PDB entry 6W7W | electron microscopy, 3.90 A resolution | chains 2 and S of the 10 polymer chains in the assembly

# Chain 2
Molecule: 16S rRNA
Organism: Escherichia coli (strain K12)
Sequence (1542 nucleotides; row label = number of the first residue in the row):
     1 AAAUUGAAGA GUUUGAUCAU GGCUCAGAUU GAACGCUGGC GGCAGGCCUA ACACAUGCAA
    61 GUCGAACGGU AACAGGAAGA AGCUUGCUUC UUUGCUGACG AGUGGCGGAC GGGUGAGUAA
   121 UGUCUGGGAA ACUGCCUGAU GGAGGGGGAU AACUACUGGA AACGGUAGCU AAUACCGCAU
   181 AACGUCGCAA GACCAAAGAG GGGGACCUUC GGGCCUCUUG CCAUCGGAUG UGCCCAGAUG
   241 GGAUUAGCUA GUAGGUGGGG UAACGGCUCA CCUAGGCGAC GAUCCCUAGC UGGUCUGAGA
   301 GGAUGACCAG CCACACUGGA ACUGAGACAC GGUCCAGACU CCUACGGGAG GCAGCAGUGG
   361 GGAAUAUUGC ACAAUGGGCG CAAGCCUGAU GCAGCCAUGC CGCGUGUAUG AAGAAGGCCU
   421 UCGGGUUGUA AAGUACUUUC AGCGGGGAGG AAGGGAGUAA AGUUAAUACC UUUGCUCAUU
   481 GACGUUACCC GCAGAAGAAG CACCGGCUAA CUCCGUGCCA GCAGCCGCGG UAAUACGGAG
   541 GGUGCAAGCG UUAAUCGGAA UUACUGGGCG UAAAGCGCAC GCAGGCGGUU UGUUAAGUCA
   601 GAUGUGAAAU CCCCGGGCUC AACCUGGGAA CUGCAUCUGA UACUGGCAAG CUUGAGUCUC
   661 GUAGAGGGGG GUAGAAUUCC AGGUGUAGCG GUGAAAUGCG UAGAGAUCUG GAGGAAUACC
   721 GGUGGCGAAG GCGGCCCCCU GGACGAAGAC UGACGCUCAG GUGCGAAAGC GUGGGGAGCA
   781 AACAGGAUUA GAUACCCUGG UAGUCCACGC CGUAAACGAU GUCGACUUGG AGGUUGUGCC
   841 CUUGAGGCGU GGCUUCCGGA GCUAACGCGU UAAGUCGACC GCCUGGGGAG UACGGCCGCA
   901 AGGUUAAAAC UCAAAUGAAU UGACGGGGGC CCGCACAAGC GGUGGAGCAU GUGGUUUAAU
   961 UCGAUGCAAC GCGAAGAACC UUACCUGGUC UUGACAUCCA CGGAAGUUUU CAGAGAUGAG
  1021 AAUGUGCCUU CGGGAACCGU GAGACAGGUG CUGCAUGGCU GUCGUCAGCU CGUGUUGUGA
  1081 AAUGUUGGGU UAAGUCCCGC AACGAGCGCA ACCCUUAUCC UUUGUUGCCA GCGGUCCGGC
  1141 CGGGAACUCA AAGGAGACUG CCAGUGAUAA ACUGGAGGAA GGUGGGGAUG ACGUCAAGUC
  1201 AUCAUGGCCC UUACGACCAG GGCUACACAC GUGCUACAAU GGCGCAUACA AAGAGAAGCG
  1261 ACCUCGCGAG AGCAAGCGGA CCUCAUAAAG UGCGUCGUAG UCCGGAUUGG AGUCUGCAAC
  1321 UCGACUCCAU GAAGUCGGAA UCGCUAGUAA UCGUGGAUCA GAAUGCCACG GUGAAUACGU
  1381 UCCCGGGCCU UGUACACACC GCCCGUCACA CCAUGGGAGU GGGUUGCAAA AGAAGUAGGU
  1441 AGCUUAACCU UCGGGAGGGC GCUUACCACU UUGUGAUUCA UGACUGGGGU GAAGUCGUAA
  1501 CAAGGUAACC GUAGGGGAAC CUGCGGUUGG AUCACCUCCU UA
Not modelled in the structure: 678-712, 784-798, 922-1542

# Chain S
Protein: 30S ribosomal protein S20
Organism: Escherichia coli (strain K12)
Reference sequence: P0A7U7 (RS20_ECOLI); residue numbers follow UniProt; this construct covers 1-87
Sequence (87 residues; each row starts with the number of its first residue):
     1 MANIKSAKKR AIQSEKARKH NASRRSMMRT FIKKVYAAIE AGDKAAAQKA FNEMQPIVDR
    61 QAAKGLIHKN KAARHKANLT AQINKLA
Not modelled in the structure: 1, 87

# Chain 2 / chain S interface
Pairs across the interface (60):
  G61(2) - Ile4(S)  phosphate contact
  G61(2) - Ser6(S)  hydrogen bond to the base
  A101(2) - Lys5(S)  salt bridge to the phosphate
  G102(2) - Lys5(S)  salt bridge to the phosphate
  U103(2) - Lys9(S)  phosphate contact
  G104(2) - Lys9(S)  hydrogen bond to the base
  G105(2) - Gln13(S)  hydrogen bond to the phosphate
  C106(2) - Arg10(S)  base contact
  G107(2) - Ser6(S)  hydrogen bond to the base
  G107(2) - Arg10(S)  hydrogen bond to the base
  G108(2) - Arg10(S)  base contact
  C132(2) - His68(S)  phosphate contact
  C175(2) - His20(S)  hydrogen bond to the phosphate
  C176(2) - His20(S)  salt bridge to the phosphate
  C176(2) - Arg24(S)  salt bridge to the phosphate
  G177(2) - Arg24(S)  salt bridge to the phosphate
  G177(2) - Arg60(S)  salt bridge to the phosphate
  G184(2) - Lys69(S)  sugar contact
  U185(2) - Ala73(S)  phosphate contact
  U185(2) - Lys76(S)  base contact
  C186(2) - Ala73(S)  sugar contact
  C186(2) - Lys76(S)  sugar contact
  C186(2) - Ala77(S)  phosphate contact
  C186(2) - Thr80(S)  hydrogen bond to the sugar
  G187(2) - Ala77(S)  phosphate contact
  G187(2) - Thr80(S)  phosphate contact
  A192(2) - Gln55(S)  sugar contact
  C193(2) - Gln55(S)  hydrogen bond to the sugar
  C193(2) - Pro56(S)  sugar contact
  C193(2) - Asp59(S)  sugar contact
  C194(2) - Asp59(S)  hydrogen bond to the sugar
  C194(2) - Arg60(S)  sugar contact
  C194(2) - Ala63(S)  sugar contact
  A195(2) - Arg60(S)  phosphate contact
  A195(2) - Lys64(S)  hydrogen bond to the phosphate
  A196(2) - Lys64(S)  salt bridge to the phosphate
  U224(2) - Lys69(S)  salt bridge to the phosphate
  G258(2) - Gln82(S)  phosphate contact
  G259(2) - Asn78(S)  phosphate contact
  G260(2) - Lys71(S)  salt bridge to the phosphate
  G260(2) - Arg74(S)  base contact
  G260(2) - His75(S)  salt bridge to the phosphate
  U261(2) - Lys71(S)  salt bridge to the phosphate
  U261(2) - Arg74(S)  salt bridge to the phosphate
  A262(2) - His68(S)  sugar contact
  A262(2) - Asn70(S)  hydrogen bond to the phosphate
  A263(2) - Asn70(S)  phosphate contact
  A263(2) - Arg74(S)  salt bridge to the phosphate
  C322(2) - Arg18(S)  sugar contact
  U323(2) - Asn21(S)  hydrogen bond to the phosphate
  U323(2) - Arg25(S)  salt bridge to the phosphate
  G324(2) - Asn21(S)  phosphate contact
  G331(2) - Asn3(S)  hydrogen bond to the sugar
  G331(2) - Ile4(S)  sugar contact
  G332(2) - Ala2(S)  phosphate contact
  G332(2) - Asn3(S)  hydrogen bond to the phosphate
  G332(2) - Ile4(S)  hydrogen bond to the phosphate
  G332(2) - Ala7(S)  phosphate contact
  U333(2) - Ala2(S)  phosphate contact
  G351(2) - Asn3(S)  phosphate contact
Interface residues without a listed pair, chain 2 (43 interface residues in all): A60, U62, A131, U133, C178, A223, G350
Interface residues without a listed pair, chain S (35 interface residues in all): Ser14, Lys16, Ala17

# Summary
The interface between chain 2 and chain S involves 43 residues on one side and 35 on the other, with 15
hydrogen bonds and 14 salt bridges. Among the polar pairs are G61(2)-Ser6(S), G104(2)-Lys9(S) and
G107(2)-Ser6(S).
Here chain 2 is 16S rRNA and chain S is 30S ribosomal protein S20, both from Escherichia coli (strain K12).
Entry 6W7W (30S-Inactive-low-Mg2+ Class B) was determined by electron microscopy (same publication as 6W6K,
6W77, 6W7M and 6W7N).
